PDB entry 1K21 | X-ray diffraction, 1.86 A resolution | chains L and H of the 3 polymer chains in the assembly

[Chain L]
Protein: Prothrombin
From: Homo sapiens
Notes: EC 3.4.21.5; fragment: THROMBIN LIGHT CHAIN, Residues 323-363
UniProt: P00734 (THRB_HUMAN); residues 1-14 here correspond to UniProt positions 336-349 (UniProt number = residue number + 335)
Chain sequence (36 residues; each row starts with the number of its first residue; a row labelled like 14A-14M holds insertion residues (14A, then the next letters in order)):
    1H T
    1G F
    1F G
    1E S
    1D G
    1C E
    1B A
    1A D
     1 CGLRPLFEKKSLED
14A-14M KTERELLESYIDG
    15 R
Not modelled in the structure: 1H, 1G, 1F, 1E, 1D, 1C, 14L-14M, 15
Curated features (UniProtKB/Swiss-Prot):
  - site: Arg15 (Cleavage)

[Chain H]
Protein: Prothrombin
From: Homo sapiens
Notes: EC 3.4.21.5; fragment: THROMBIN HEAVY CHAIN, Residues 364-622
UniProt: P00734 (THRB_HUMAN); the construct lacks a stretch of the UniProt sequence and is renumbered around it, so the offset changes along the chain: 16-36 = UniProt 364-384; 37-60 = UniProt 386-409; 61-77 = UniProt 419-435; 78-97 = UniProt 437-456; 7 more segments
Chain sequence (259 residues; row label = number of the first residue in the row; note: 3 numbers in that range are skipped by the numbering (no residue carries them; nothing is unmodelled there); a row labelled like 60A-60I holds insertion residues (60A, then the next letters in order)):
    16 IVEGSDAEIGMSPWQVMLFRK
   36A S
    37 PQELLCGASLISDRWVLTAAHCLL
60A-60I YPPWDKNFT
    61 ENDLLVRIGKHSRTRYE
   77A R
    78 NIEKISMLEKIYIHPRYNWR
   97A E
    98 NLDRDIALMKLKKPVAFSDYIHPVCLPDRETA
129A-129C ASL
   130 LQAGYKGRVTGWGNLKET
147A-147G WTANVGK
   150 GQPSVLQVVNLPIVERPVCKDSTRIRITDNMFCAG
  184A Y
   185 KP
186A-186D DEGK
   187 RGDACEGDSGGPFVMKSP
204A-204B FN
   205 NRWYQMGIVSWGE
   219 GCD
  221A R
   222 DGKYGFYTHVFRLKKWIQKVIDQFGE
Not modelled in the structure: 147A-147G, 245-247
Disulfide bonds: Cys42-Cys58, Cys168-Cys182, Cys191-Cys220
Covalent attachments: N-acetylglucosamine (NAG) linked to Asn60G
Metal / ion sites: Na+ site 1: Lys169, Thr172, Phe204A; Na+ site 2: Arg221A, Lys224
Small-molecule neighbours: inogatran (astra-zeneca) (IGN; {[(1R)-2-((2S)-2-{[(3-{[amino(imino)methyl]amino}propyl)amino]carbonyl}piperidinyl)-1-(cyclohexylmethyl)-2-oxoethyl]amino}acetic acid): His57, Tyr60A, Trp60D, Glu97A, Asn98, Leu99, Ile174, Asp189, Ala190, Cys191, Glu192, Ser195, Val213, Ser214, Trp215, Gly216, Glu217, Gly219, Cys220, Gly226
Curated features (UniProtKB/Swiss-Prot):
  - region: Ala183 to Val200 (High affinity receptor-binding region which is also known as the TP508 peptide)
  - active site (Charge relay system): His57, Asp102, Ser195
  - glycosylation: Asn60G (N-linked (GlcNAc...) (complex) asparagine)
From the paper describing this entry:
  - binding site for inogatran (astra-zeneca): Trp60D, Tyr60A, Leu99
  - catalytic residues: His57, Asp102, Ser195 (citing earlier work)

[Interface between chain L and chain H]
Contacting residue pairs - 58 pairs, chain L then chain H:
  Cys1(L) - Pro120(H)
  Cys1(L) - Cys122(H)  disulfide
  Cys1(L) - Arg206(H)  hydrogen bond (backbone-side chain)
  Asp1A(L) - His119(H)  salt bridge
  Asp1A(L) - Arg206(H)
  Ala1B(L) - Arg206(H)  hydrogen bond (backbone-side chain)
  Gly2(L) - Trp29(H)
  Gly2(L) - Pro120(H)  hydrogen bond (backbone-backbone)
  Gly2(L) - Val121(H)
  Gly2(L) - Cys122(H)  hydrogen bond (backbone-side chain)
  Gly2(L) - Arg206(H)
  Gly2(L) - Trp207(H)  hydrogen bond (backbone-backbone)
  Leu3(L) - His119(H)  hydrogen bond (backbone-side chain)
  Leu3(L) - Asn205(H)
  Leu3(L) - Arg206(H)
  Arg4(L) - Gly25(H)
  Arg4(L) - Met26(H)  hydrogen bond (side chain-backbone)
  Arg4(L) - Pro28(H)
  Arg4(L) - Trp29(H)
  Arg4(L) - Arg137(H)
  Arg4(L) - Trp207(H)
  Pro5(L) - Ser115(H)
  Pro5(L) - Asp116(H)
  Pro5(L) - His119(H)
  Leu6(L) - Ile24(H)
  Leu6(L) - Asp116(H)
  Phe7(L) - Glu23(H)
  Phe7(L) - Ile24(H)
  Phe7(L) - Gly25(H)
  Phe7(L) - Met26(H)
  Glu8(L) - Lys202(H)  salt bridge
  Glu8(L) - Asn205(H)
  Glu8(L) - Trp207(H)  hydrogen bond
  Asp14(L) - Glu23(H)
  Asp14(L) - Met26(H)
  Asp14(L) - Arg137(H)  salt bridge
  Lys14A(L) - Glu23(H)  hydrogen bond (backbone-side chain)
  Thr14B(L) - Arg137(H)  hydrogen bond
  Thr14B(L) - Asn159(H)  hydrogen bond
  Glu14C(L) - Arg137(H)
  Glu14C(L) - Lys202(H)  salt bridge
  Glu14E(L) - Lys135(H)  salt bridge
  Glu14E(L) - Asn159(H)  hydrogen bond
  Glu14E(L) - Tyr184A(H)  hydrogen bond
  Leu14F(L) - Lys135(H)
  Leu14F(L) - Gly136(H)
  Leu14F(L) - Asn159(H)
  Leu14F(L) - Trp207(H)  hydrophobic
  Leu14G(L) - Pro204(H)  hydrophobic
  Ser14I(L) - Gly133(H)
  Ser14I(L) - Tyr134(H)
  Ser14I(L) - Lys135(H)  hydrogen bond (side chain-backbone)
  Tyr14J(L) - Tyr134(H)  hydrophobic
  Tyr14J(L) - Lys135(H)  hydrogen bond (side chain-backbone)
  Tyr14J(L) - Met201(H)
  Tyr14J(L) - Lys202(H)
  Tyr14J(L) - Pro204(H)
  Ile14K(L) - Tyr134(H)
Interface residues without a listed pair, chain H (27 interface residues in all): Tyr117, Lys186D
Inter-chain disulfides: Cys1(L)-Cys122(H)

[Overview]
Chain L and chain H form an interface of 20 and 27 residues respectively, with 1 disulfide bond, 15 hydrogen
bonds and 5 salt bridges. Polar contacts include Asp1A(L)-His119(H), Glu8(L)-Lys202(H) and
Glu14E(L)-Lys135(H). From the paper: catalytic residues His57(H), Asp102(H) and Ser195(H); a binding site for
inogatran (astra-zeneca) at Tyr60A(H), Trp60D(H) and Leu99(H).
Here chain L is Prothrombin and chain H is Prothrombin, both from Homo sapiens. Entry 1K21 (Human
thrombin-inhibitor complex) was determined by X-ray diffraction (same publication as 1K22).
